Entry 3CCM (X-ray diffraction, 2.55 A resolution); this record covers chains C and 0 of the 31 polymer chains in the assembly.

# Chain C
Molecule: 50S ribosomal protein L4P
From: Haloarcula marismortui
Reference sequence: P12735 (RL4_HALMA); numbering as in UniProt (aligned over 1-246)
Chain sequence (246 residues; each row starts with the number of its first residue):
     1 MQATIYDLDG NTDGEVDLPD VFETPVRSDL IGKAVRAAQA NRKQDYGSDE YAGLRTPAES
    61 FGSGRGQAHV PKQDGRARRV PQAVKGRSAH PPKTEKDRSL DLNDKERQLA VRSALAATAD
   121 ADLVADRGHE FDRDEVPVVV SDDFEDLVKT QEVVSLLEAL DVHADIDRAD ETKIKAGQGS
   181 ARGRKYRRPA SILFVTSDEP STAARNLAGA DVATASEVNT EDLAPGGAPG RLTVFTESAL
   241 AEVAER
Metal / ion sites: Na+ site 1: Asp-45, Thr-94, Lys-96; Na+ site 2: Arg-55 (shared with G464(0), G475(0) of chain 0); Mg2+: Gly-86 (shared with G456(0) of chain 0)

# Chain 0
Molecule: 23S ribosomal RNA
From: Haloarcula marismortui
Notes: engineered mutation(s): G2099A, G2611U
Sequence (2923 nucleotides; numbered 1 to 2923; the number before each row is that of its first residue):
     1 GUUGGCUACU AUGCCAGCUG GUGGAUUGCU CGGCUCAGGC GCUGAUGAAG GACGUGCCAA
    61 GCUGCGAUAA GCUGUGGGGA GCCGCACGGA GGCGAAGAAC CACAGAUUUC CGAAUGAGAA
   121 UCUCUCUAAC AAUUGCUUCG CGCAAUGAGG AACCCCGAGA ACUGAAACAU CUCAGUAUCG
   181 GGAGGAACAG AAAACGCAAC GUGAUGUCGU UAGUAACCGC GAGUGAACGC GAUACAGCCC
   241 AAACCGAAGC CCUCACGGGC AAUGUGGUGU CAGGGCUACC UCUCAUCAGC CGACCGUCUU
   301 CACGAAGUCU CUUGGAAUAG AGCGUGAUAC AGGGUGACAA CCCCGUACUG AAGACCAGUA
   361 CGCUGUGCGG UAGUGCCAGA GUAGCGGGGG UUGGAUAUCC CUCGCGAAUA ACGCAGGCAU
   421 CGACUGCGAA GGCUAAACAC AACCUGAGAC CGAUAGUGAA CAAGUAGUGU GAACGAACGC
   481 UGCAAAGUAC CCUCAGAAGG GAGGCGAAAU AGAGCAUGAA AUCAGUUGGC GAUCGAGCGA
   541 CAGGGCAUAC AAGGUCCCUU GACGAAUGAC CGAGACGCGA GUCUCCAGUA AGACUCACGG
   601 GAAGCCGAUG UUCUGUCGUA CGUUUUGAAA AACGAGCCAG GGAGUGUGUC UGUAUGGCAA
   661 GUCUAACCGG AGUAUCCGGG GAGGCACAGG GAAACCGACA UGGCCGCAGG GCUUUGCCCG
   721 AGGGCCGCCG UCUUCAAGGG CGGGGAGCCA UGUGGACACG ACCCGAAUCC GGACGAUCUA
   781 CGCAUGGACA AGAUGAAGCG UGCCGAAAGG CACGUGGAAG UCUGUUAGAG UUGGUGUCCU
   841 ACAAUACCCU CUCGUGAUCU AUGUGUAGGG GUGAAAGGCC CAUCGAGUCC GGCAACAGCU
   901 GGUUCCAAUC GAAACAUGUC GAAGCAUGAC CUCCGCCGAG GUAGUCUGUG AGGUAGAGCG
   961 ACCGAUUGGU GUGUCCGCCU CCGAGAGGAG UCGGCACACC UGUCAAACUC CAAACUUACA
  1021 GACGCUGUUU GACGCGGGGA UUCCGGUGCG CGGGGUAAGC CUGUGUACCA GGAGGGGAAC
  1081 AACCCAGAGA UAGGUUAAGG UCCCCAAGUG UGGAUUAAGU GUAAUCCUCU GAAGGUGGUC
  1141 UCGAGCCCUA GACAGCCGGG AGGUGAGCUU AGAAGCAGCU ACCCUCUAAG AAAAGCGUAA
  1201 CAGCUUACCG GCCGAGGUUU GAGGCGCCCA AAAUGAUCGG GACUCAAAUC CACCACCGAG
  1261 ACCUGUCCGU ACCACUCAUA CUGGUAAUCG AGUAGAUUGG CGCUCUAAUU GGAUGGAAGC
  1321 AGGGGCGAGA GCUCCUGUGG ACCGAUUAGU GACGAAAAUC CUGGCCAUAG UAGCAGCGAU
  1381 AGUCGGGUGA GAACCCCGAC GGCCUAAUGG AUAAGGGUUC CUCAGCACUG CUGAUCAGCU
  1441 GAGGGUUAGC CGGUCCUAAG UCUCACCGCA ACUCGACUGA GACGAAAUGG GAAACAGGUU
  1501 AAUAUUCCUG UGCCAUCAUG CAGUGAAAGU UGACGCCCUG GGGUCGAUCA CGCCGGGCAU
  1561 UCGCCCGGUC GAACCGUCCA ACUCCGUGGA AGCCGUAAUG GCAGGAAGCG GACGAACGGC
  1621 GGCAUAGGGA AACGUGAUUC AACCUGGGGC CCAUGAAAAG ACGAGCAUGA UGUCCGUACC
  1681 GAGAACCGAC ACAGGUGUCC AUGGCGGCGA AAGCCAAGGC CUGUCGGGAG CAACCAACGU
  1741 UAGGGAAUUC GGCAAGUUAG UCCCGUACCU UCGGAAGAAG GGAUGCCUGC UCCGGAACGG
  1801 AGCAGGUCGC AGUGACUCGG AAGCUCGGAC UGUCUAGUAA CAACAUAGGU GACCGCAAAU
  1861 CCGCAAGGAC UCGUACGGUC ACUGAAUCCU GCCCAGUGCA GGUAUCUGAA CACCUCGUAC
  1921 AAGAGGACGA AGGACCUGUC AACGGCGGGG GUAACUAUGA CCCUCUUAAG GUAGCGUAGU
  1981 ACCUUGCCGC AUCAGUAGCG GCUUGCAUGA AUGGAUUAAC CAGAGCUUCA CUGUCCCAAC
  2041 GUUGGGCCCG GUGAACUGUA CAUUCCAGUG CGGAGUCUGG AGACACCCAG GGGGAAGCAA
  2101 AGACCCUAUG GAGCUUUACU GCAGGCUGUC GCUGAGACGU GGUCGCCGAU GUGCAGCAUA
  2161 GGUAGGAGUC GUUACAGAGG UACCCGCGCU AGCGGGCCAC CCAGACAACA GUGAAAUACU
  2221 ACCCGUCGGU GACUGCGACU CUCACUCCGG GAGGAGGACA CCGAUAGCCG GGCAGUUUGA
  2281 CUGGGGCGGU ACGCGCUCGA AAAGAUAUCG AGCGCGCCCU AUGGUCAUCU CAGCCGGGAC
  2341 AGAGACCCGG CGAAGAGUGC AAGAGCAAAA GAUGACUUGA CAGUGUUCUU CCCAACGAGG
  2401 AACGCUGACG CGAAAGCGUG GUCUAGCGAA CCAAUUAGCC UGCUUGAUGC GGGCAAUUGA
  2461 UGACAGAAAA GCUACCCUAG GGAUAACAGA GUCGUCACUC GCAAGAGCAC AUAUCGACCG
  2521 AGUGGCUUGC UACCUCGAUG UCGGUUCCCU CCAUCCUGCC CGUGCAGAAG CGGGCAAGGG
  2581 UGAGGUUGUU CGCCUAUUAA AGGAGGUCGU UAGCUGGGUU UAGACCGUCG UGAGACAGGU
  2641 CGGCUGCUAU CUACUGGGUG UGUAAUGGUG UCUGACAAGA ACGACCGUAU AGUACGAGAG
  2701 GAACUACGGU UGGUGGCCAC UGGUGUACCG GUUGUUCGAG AGAGCACGUG CCGGGUAGCC
  2761 ACGCCACACG GGGUAAGAGC UGAACGCAUC UAAGCUCGAA ACCCACUUGG AAAAGAGACA
  2821 CCGCCGAGGU CCCGCGUACA AGACGCGGUC GAUAGACUCG GGGUGUGCGC GUCGAGGUAA
  2881 CGAGACGUUA AGCCCACGAG CACUAACAGA CCAAAGCCAU CAU
Not modelled in the structure: 1-9, 126-127, 715, 971-998, 1560, 1952-1963, 2137-2236, 2339-2343, 2665-2666, 2915-2923
Modified positions: 1MA (6-hydro-1-methyladenosine-5'-monophosphate) at position 628, OMU (o2'-methyluridine 5'-monophosphate) at position 2587, OMG (o2'-methylguanosine-5'-monophosphate) at position 2588, UR3 (3-methyluridine-5'-monophoshate) at position 2619, PSU (pseudouridine-5'-monophosphate) at position 2621
Metal / ion sites: Mg2+ site 1 near G28 (its only coordinating residue here); Na+ site 1: C40, G41, C443; Na+ site 2: G56, G61; Sr2+ site 1: C85, A86, C87 (shared with 1 residue of chain T); Sr2+ site 2: C85 (shared with 1 residue of chain T); Na+ site 3: U107, U108; Mg2+ site 2 near U115 (its only coordinating residue here); Na+ site 4: C130, U146; Na+ site 5: C141, G142; Sr2+ site 3: G147, A183 (shared with 1 residue of chain M); K+ site 1: C162, U163, U172; Mg2+ site 3: C162, U2276; 55 more Na+ sites not listed; 64 more Mg2+ sites not listed; 64 more Sr2+ sites not listed; 1 more K+ sites not listed

# Chain C / chain 0 interface
Pairs across the interface - 222 pairs, chain C then chain 0:
  Arg-27(C) / G656(0)  hydrogen bond to the phosphate
  Arg-27(C) / G657(0)  salt bridge to the phosphate
  Leu-30(C) / G656(0)  sugar contact
  Lys-33(C) / A750(0)  base contact
  Lys-33(C) / U751(0)  sugar contact
  Arg-36(C) / A1348(0)  hydrogen bond to the sugar
  Arg-36(C) / G1349(0)  phosphate contact
  Ala-38(C) / U675(0)  hydrogen bond to the sugar
  Ala-38(C) / C676(0)  phosphate contact
  Gln-39(C) / A1307(0)  hydrogen bond to the sugar
  Asn-41(C) / U675(0)  sugar contact
  Asn-41(C) / C676(0)  hydrogen bond to the phosphate
  Arg-42(C) / U675(0)  hydrogen bond to the sugar
  Lys-43(C) / A449(0)  base contact
  Lys-43(C) / U1306(0)  sugar contact
  Gln-44(C) / C36(0)  base contact
  Gln-44(C) / A447(0)  hydrogen bond to the sugar
  Gln-44(C) / G448(0)  hydrogen bond to the sugar
  Gln-44(C) / A449(0)  hydrogen bond to the phosphate
  Gln-44(C) / A674(0)  hydrogen bond to the base
  Asp-45(C) / U35(0)  hydrogen bond to the sugar
  Asp-45(C) / C36(0)  sugar contact
  Tyr-46(C) / U35(0)  sugar contact
  Tyr-46(C) / C450(0)  sugar contact
  Tyr-46(C) / A1352(0)  hydrogen bond to the phosphate
  Gly-47(C) / C34(0)  hydrogen bond to the sugar
  Gly-47(C) / U35(0)  sugar contact
  Ser-48(C) / C34(0)  sugar contact
  Ser-48(C) / U457(0)  phosphate contact
  Ser-48(C) / A1352(0)  base contact
  Asp-49(C) / C34(0)  hydrogen bond to the phosphate
  Asp-49(C) / U35(0)  phosphate contact
  Asp-49(C) / U457(0)  hydrogen bond to the phosphate
  Ala-52(C) / U457(0)  phosphate contact
  Ala-52(C) / G458(0)  phosphate contact
  Gly-53(C) / G458(0)  hydrogen bond to the phosphate
  Leu-54(C) / A894(0)  base contact
  Arg-55(C) / U457(0)  hydrogen bond to the phosphate
  Arg-55(C) / G458(0)  salt bridge to the phosphate
  Arg-55(C) / G475(0)  phosphate contact
  Thr-56(C) / G475(0)  hydrogen bond to the phosphate
  Pro-57(C) / C474(0)  phosphate contact
  Pro-57(C) / G475(0)  phosphate contact
  Pro-57(C) / C890(0)  phosphate contact
  Pro-57(C) / G891(0)  phosphate contact
  Ser-60(C) / G765(0)  phosphate contact
  Ser-60(C) / A766(0)  hydrogen bond to the phosphate
  Gly-62(C) / U1359(0)  base contact
  Ser-63(C) / U1359(0)  base contact
  Ser-63(C) / A2101(0)  hydrogen bond to the sugar
  Ser-63(C) / A2479(0)  phosphate contact
  Gly-64(C) / A2100(0)  hydrogen bond to the phosphate
  Gly-64(C) / A2101(0)  hydrogen bond to the phosphate
  Arg-65(C) / A2100(0)  phosphate contact
  Arg-65(C) / A2101(0)  hydrogen bond to the phosphate
  Gly-66(C) / U1359(0)  base contact
  Gly-66(C) / A2100(0)  phosphate contact
  Gly-66(C) / A2101(0)  hydrogen bond to the phosphate
  Gln-67(C) / U1359(0)  hydrogen bond to the base
  Gln-67(C) / A2101(0)  phosphate contact
  Ala-68(C) / U1359(0)  phosphate contact
  Ala-68(C) / C1360(0)  phosphate contact
  His-69(C) / G765(0)  hydrogen bond to the sugar
  His-69(C) / A766(0)  sugar contact
  His-69(C) / U1359(0)  hydrogen bond to the base
  His-69(C) / A2101(0)  base contact
  Val-70(C) / C1360(0)  sugar contact
  Val-70(C) / C1361(0)  sugar contact
  Pro-71(C) / G765(0)  phosphate contact
  Gln-73(C) / C474(0)  hydrogen bond to the sugar
  Gln-73(C) / G475(0)  phosphate contact
  Asp-74(C) / C474(0)  hydrogen bond to the sugar
  Asp-74(C) / G475(0)  sugar contact
  Arg-76(C) / U1362(0)  hydrogen bond to the phosphate
  Arg-76(C) / G1363(0)  salt bridge to the phosphate
  Ala-77(C) / C1361(0)  phosphate contact
  Ala-77(C) / U1362(0)  hydrogen bond to the phosphate
  Arg-78(C) / A476(0)  salt bridge to the phosphate
  Val-80(C) / C764(0)  phosphate contact
  Val-80(C) / G765(0)  phosphate contact
  Pro-81(C) / G642(0)  sugar contact
  Pro-81(C) / C763(0)  phosphate contact
  Pro-81(C) / C764(0)  sugar contact
  Gln-82(C) / G641(0)  hydrogen bond to the base
  Gln-82(C) / G642(0)  sugar contact
  Gln-82(C) / C764(0)  hydrogen bond to the sugar
  Gln-82(C) / A1358(0)  base contact
  Gln-82(C) / C1360(0)  sugar contact
  Gln-82(C) / C1361(0)  sugar contact
  Ala-83(C) / C1361(0)  sugar contact
  Val-84(C) / U454(0)  base contact
  Val-84(C) / A455(0)  phosphate contact
  Val-84(C) / G640(0)  base contact
  Val-84(C) / C1361(0)  hydrogen bond to the sugar
  Val-84(C) / U1362(0)  sugar contact
  Lys-85(C) / A455(0)  hydrogen bond to the phosphate
  Lys-85(C) / G458(0)  hydrogen bond to the phosphate
  Lys-85(C) / A459(0)  salt bridge to the phosphate
  Lys-85(C) / A477(0)  salt bridge to the phosphate
  Arg-87(C) / C763(0)  phosphate contact
  Arg-87(C) / C764(0)  salt bridge to the phosphate
  Arg-87(C) / A894(0)  hydrogen bond to the base
  Ser-88(C) / A1352(0)  hydrogen bond to the base
  Ala-89(C) / A643(0)  sugar contact
  His-90(C) / A643(0)  phosphate contact
  His-90(C) / U645(0)  hydrogen bond to the sugar
  His-90(C) / C762(0)  hydrogen bond to the sugar
  His-90(C) / C763(0)  salt bridge to the phosphate
  His-90(C) / A1352(0)  sugar contact
  Pro-91(C) / A1352(0)  sugar contact
  Pro-92(C) / A1352(0)  base contact
  Lys-93(C) / U645(0)  hydrogen bond to the base
  Lys-93(C) / G646(0)  sugar contact
  Thr-94(C) / U35(0)  hydrogen bond to the phosphate
  Glu-95(C) / G646(0)  sugar contact
  Glu-95(C) / U647(0)  sugar contact
  Lys-96(C) / G646(0)  phosphate contact
  Lys-96(C) / U647(0)  phosphate contact
  Lys-96(C) / G1351(0)  salt bridge to the phosphate
  Asp-97(C) / U647(0)  hydrogen bond to the phosphate
  Leu-100(C) / U751(0)  phosphate contact
  Asp-101(C) / A750(0)  hydrogen bond to the sugar
  Asp-101(C) / U751(0)  hydrogen bond to the phosphate
  Leu-102(C) / U664(0)  phosphate contact
  Asn-103(C) / G657(0)  base contact
  Asn-103(C) / C663(0)  hydrogen bond to the phosphate
  Asn-103(C) / U664(0)  phosphate contact
  Asn-103(C) / C749(0)  hydrogen bond to the sugar
  Asn-103(C) / A750(0)  sugar contact
  Asp-104(C) / U664(0)  hydrogen bond to the phosphate
  Lys-105(C) / G657(0)  sugar contact
  Lys-105(C) / C658(0)  hydrogen bond to the sugar
  Lys-105(C) / U662(0)  salt bridge to the phosphate
  Lys-105(C) / C663(0)  salt bridge to the phosphate
  Glu-106(C) / G656(0)  hydrogen bond to the sugar
  Glu-106(C) / G657(0)  sugar contact
  Arg-107(C) / C677(0)  salt bridge to the phosphate
  Arg-107(C) / G678(0)  salt bridge to the phosphate
  Gln-108(C) / G678(0)  hydrogen bond to the phosphate
  Leu-109(C) / G657(0)  phosphate contact
  Arg-127(C) / A1308(0)  hydrogen bond to the phosphate
  Arg-127(C) / U1309(0)  salt bridge to the phosphate
  Gly-128(C) / U1310(0)  phosphate contact
  Val-148(C) / U328(0)  phosphate contact
  Lys-149(C) / A327(0)  salt bridge to the phosphate
  Lys-149(C) / U328(0)  salt bridge to the phosphate
  Thr-150(C) / A327(0)  sugar contact
  Thr-150(C) / U328(0)  hydrogen bond to the phosphate
  Thr-150(C) / A329(0)  phosphate contact
  Gln-151(C) / G326(0)  hydrogen bond to the phosphate
  Gln-151(C) / A327(0)  base contact
  Val-154(C) / A327(0)  base contact
  Arg-168(C) / U1309(0)  salt bridge to the phosphate
  Arg-168(C) / U1310(0)  salt bridge to the phosphate
  Asp-170(C) / C330(0)  base contact
  Thr-172(C) / A339(0)  phosphate contact
  Lys-173(C) / U1310(0)  base contact
  Lys-173(C) / G1311(0)  base contact
  Lys-173(C) / G1344(0)  hydrogen bond to the base
  Ile-174(C) / C338(0)  sugar contact
  Ile-174(C) / A339(0)  phosphate contact
  Ile-174(C) / C1342(0)  hydrogen bond to the base
  Ile-174(C) / C1343(0)  hydrogen bond to the base
  Lys-175(C) / U1306(0)  salt bridge to the phosphate
  Lys-175(C) / A1307(0)  salt bridge to the phosphate
  Ala-176(C) / C1343(0)  phosphate contact
  Ala-176(C) / G1344(0)  phosphate contact
  Gly-177(C) / C1305(0)  phosphate contact
  Gly-177(C) / C1343(0)  hydrogen bond to the phosphate
  Gln-178(C) / C29(0)  phosphate contact
  Gln-178(C) / G452(0)  hydrogen bond to the sugar
  Gln-178(C) / C1305(0)  hydrogen bond to the phosphate
  Gly-179(C) / C1305(0)  phosphate contact
  Gly-179(C) / U1306(0)  phosphate contact
  Ala-181(C) / U30(0)  phosphate contact
  Arg-182(C) / C450(0)  salt bridge to the phosphate
  Arg-182(C) / C451(0)  salt bridge to the phosphate
  Arg-182(C) / G452(0)  hydrogen bond to the base
  Arg-184(C) / G448(0)  hydrogen bond to the sugar
  Arg-184(C) / A449(0)  sugar contact
  Arg-184(C) / C450(0)  salt bridge to the phosphate
  Arg-184(C) / C1305(0)  hydrogen bond to the phosphate
  Arg-184(C) / U1306(0)  salt bridge to the phosphate
  Lys-185(C) / G333(0)  phosphate contact
  Lys-185(C) / A339(0)  salt bridge to the phosphate
  Tyr-186(C) / G332(0)  phosphate contact
  Tyr-186(C) / G333(0)  phosphate contact
  Tyr-186(C) / A339(0)  hydrogen bond to the phosphate
  Arg-187(C) / A1308(0)  salt bridge to the phosphate
  Arg-187(C) / U1309(0)  salt bridge to the phosphate
  Arg-187(C) / U1310(0)  base contact
  Arg-188(C) / C330(0)  base contact
  Pro-189(C) / U1309(0)  phosphate contact
  Ala-190(C) / U1309(0)  hydrogen bond to the phosphate
  Pro-200(C) / G672(0)  base contact
  Thr-202(C) / U328(0)  sugar contact
  Arg-205(C) / U328(0)  phosphate contact
  Arg-205(C) / A329(0)  salt bridge to the phosphate
  Arg-205(C) / A347(0)  hydrogen bond to the sugar
  Asn-206(C) / G326(0)  base contact
  Asn-206(C) / A327(0)  hydrogen bond to the base
  Asn-206(C) / A329(0)  phosphate contact
  Asn-206(C) / C330(0)  hydrogen bond to the base
  Leu-207(C) / C330(0)  sugar contact
  Ala-213(C) / G672(0)  base contact
  Thr-214(C) / G672(0)  hydrogen bond to the base
  Ser-216(C) / C677(0)  hydrogen bond to the sugar
  Glu-217(C) / G670(0)  hydrogen bond to the base
  Glu-217(C) / A671(0)  hydrogen bond to the sugar
  Glu-217(C) / G672(0)  base contact
  Glu-217(C) / C676(0)  base contact
  Glu-217(C) / C677(0)  sugar contact
  Val-218(C) / G672(0)  hydrogen bond to the base
  Asn-219(C) / G672(0)  base contact
  Asn-219(C) / C676(0)  hydrogen bond to the sugar
  Asp-222(C) / G672(0)  hydrogen bond to the base
  Pro-225(C) / A1308(0)  sugar contact
  Gly-226(C) / A1307(0)  sugar contact
  Gly-226(C) / A1308(0)  sugar contact
  Ala-228(C) / A1308(0)  sugar contact
  Arg-246(C) / C677(0)  hydrogen bond to the phosphate
  Arg-246(C) / G678(0)  salt bridge to the phosphate
Also at the interface, not in a pair above, chain C (118 interface residues in all): Asp-29, Ala-37, Ala-40, Tyr-51, Phe-61, Lys-72, Gly-75, Val-111, Gly-183, Ala-203, Ala-208, Val-212
Also at the interface, not in a pair above, chain 0 (97 interface residues in all): C348, G456, G467, G644, G680, G752, G760, A761, A767, G892, A1345, U1350

# In short
118 residues of chain C and 97 residues of chain 0 are in contact; the contacts include 76 hydrogen bonds and
29 salt bridges. Polar contacts include Gln-44(C)/A674(0), Gln-67(C)/U1359(0) and His-69(C)/U1359(0). The Na+
site 1 is built by Asp-45(C), Thr-94(C) and Lys-96(C).
Here chain C is 50S ribosomal protein L4P and chain 0 is 23S ribosomal RNA, both from Haloarcula marismortui.
Entry 3CCM (Structure of Anisomycin resistant 50S Ribosomal Subunit: 23S rRNA mutation G2611U) was determined
by X-ray diffraction (same publication as 3CC2, 3CC4, 3CC7, 3CCE, 3CCJ, 3CCL and 6 further entries).
